7VGS - chains C and D of the 6 polymer chains in the assembly; structure by electron microscopy, 2.80 A resolution.

== Chain C ==
Protein: YN7717_9 Fab light chain
From: Mus musculus
Notes: antibody fragment or engineered binder
Amino-acid sequence (218 residues; numbered 1 to 218; the number before each row is that of its first residue):
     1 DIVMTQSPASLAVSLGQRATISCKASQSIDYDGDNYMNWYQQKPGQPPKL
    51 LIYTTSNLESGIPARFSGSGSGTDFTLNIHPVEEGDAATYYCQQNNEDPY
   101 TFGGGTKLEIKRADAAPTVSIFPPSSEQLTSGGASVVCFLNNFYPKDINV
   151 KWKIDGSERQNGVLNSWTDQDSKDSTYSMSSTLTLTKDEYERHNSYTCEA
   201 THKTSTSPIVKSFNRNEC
Disulfide bonds: C23-C92, C138-C198

== Chain D ==
Protein: YN7717_9 Fab heavy chain
From: Mus musculus
Notes: antibody fragment or engineered binder
Amino-acid sequence (229 residues; each row starts with the number of its first residue):
     1 EVQLQQSGPELVKPGASMKISCKTSGYSFTGYTMNWVKQSHGKNLEWIGL
    51 INPYNGDTSYNQKFKGKATLTVDKSSSTAYMELLSLTSEDSAVYYCEVIN
   101 TYWGQGTLVTVSAAKTTPPSVYPLAPGSAAQTNSMVTLGCLVKGYFPEPV
   151 TVTWNSGSLSSGVHTFPAVLQSDLYTLSSSVTVPSSTWPSETVTCNVAHP
   201 ASSTKVDKKIVPRDCGCKPCICTVPEVSS
Unresolved in the structure: 214-229
Disulfide bonds: C22-C96, C140-C195

== How chain C and chain D interact ==
Contacting residue pairs - 47 pairs, chain C then chain D:
  Y40(C) - N100(D)  hydrogen bond
  Y40(C) - W103(D)  hydrophobic
  Q42(C) - Q39(D)  hydrogen bond
  P47(C) - Y95(D)  hydrophobic
  P47(C) - W103(D)  hydrophobic
  P47(C) - G104(D)
  P48(C) - W103(D)  hydrogen bond (backbone-side chain)
  L50(C) - N100(D)
  L50(C) - T101(D)
  E59(C) - T101(D)
  Y91(C) - K43(D)
  Y91(C) - L45(D)  hydrophobic
  N95(C) - N100(D)  hydrogen bond
  D98(C) - W47(D)
  P99(C) - W47(D)  hydrophobic
  Y100(C) - W47(D)
  Y100(C) - L50(D)  hydrophobic
  F102(C) - L45(D)  hydrophobic
  F102(C) - E46(D)
  S120(C) - T137(D)
  F122(C) - L124(D)  hydrophobic
  F122(C) - T137(D)
  F122(C) - L138(D)  hydrophobic
  F122(C) - G139(D)
  P123(C) - L124(D)
  S125(C) - P123(D)  hydrogen bond (side chain-backbone)
  S125(C) - L124(D)
  E127(C) - P123(D)
  E127(C) - K208(D)  salt bridge
  Q128(C) - Y122(D)
  S135(C) - L141(D)
  V137(C) - L124(D)  hydrophobic
  F139(C) - F166(D)  hydrophobic
  F139(C) - S180(D)
  N141(C) - H164(D)
  N141(C) - T182(D)
  L164(C) - V169(D)  hydrophobic
  S166(C) - F166(D)
  S166(C) - P167(D)  hydrogen bond (side chain-backbone)
  W167(C) - P167(D)
  T168(C) - F166(D)
  S178(C) - H164(D)  hydrogen bond
  S178(C) - F166(D)
  M179(C) - F166(D)
  S180(C) - F166(D)
  S180(C) - S178(D)  hydrogen bond
  T184(C) - K143(D)
Other interface residues (no listed pair), chain C (37 interface residues in all): Q46, Q93, P124, S131, N142, E217, C218
Other interface residues (no listed pair), chain D (35 interface residues in all): V37, V121, P126, S128, T165, T176, S179, R213

== In short ==
37 residues of chain C face 35 of chain D across their interface; the contacts include 8 hydrogen bonds and 1
salt bridge. Polar contacts include E127(C)-K208(D), Y40(C)-N100(D) and Q42(C)-Q39(D).
Chain C is YN7717_9 Fab light chain and chain D is YN7717_9 Fab heavy chain, both from Mus musculus; the
structure, SARS-CoV-2 M protein dimer (short form) in complex with YN7717_9 Fab, was determined by electron
microscopy, deposited together with 7VGR.
